7WWQ - chains A and B; structure by X-ray diffraction, 2.72 A resolution.

Chain A:
Name: Nuclear protein localization protein 4 homolog
Source organism: Homo sapiens
UniProt: Q8TAT6 (NPL4_HUMAN); residue numbers follow UniProt; this construct covers 96-560
Amino-acid sequence (465 residues; each row starts with the number of its first residue):
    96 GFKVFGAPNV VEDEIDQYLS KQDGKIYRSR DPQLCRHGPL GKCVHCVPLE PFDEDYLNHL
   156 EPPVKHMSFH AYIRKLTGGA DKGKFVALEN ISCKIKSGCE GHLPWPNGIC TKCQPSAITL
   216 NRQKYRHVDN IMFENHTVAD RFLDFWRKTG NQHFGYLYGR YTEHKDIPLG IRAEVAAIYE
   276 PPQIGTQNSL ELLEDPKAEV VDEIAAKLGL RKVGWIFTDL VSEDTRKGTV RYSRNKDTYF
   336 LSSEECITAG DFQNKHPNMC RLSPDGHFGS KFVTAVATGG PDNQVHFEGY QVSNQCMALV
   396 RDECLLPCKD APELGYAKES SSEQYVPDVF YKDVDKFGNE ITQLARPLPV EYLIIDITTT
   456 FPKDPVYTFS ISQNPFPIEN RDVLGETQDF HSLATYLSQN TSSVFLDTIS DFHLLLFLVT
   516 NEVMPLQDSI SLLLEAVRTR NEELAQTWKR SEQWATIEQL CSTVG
Unresolved in the structure: 96-106, 122-147, 174-185, 189-212, 415-420
Swiss-Prot annotation at these positions:
  - modified residue: Lys179 (N6-acetyllysine)

Chain B:
Name: Ubiquitin recognition factor in ER-associated degradation protein 1
Source organism: Homo sapiens
UniProt: Q92890 (UFD1_HUMAN); numbering as in UniProt (aligned over 258-273)
Amino-acid sequence (16 residues; numbered 258 to 273; the number before each row is that of its first residue):
   258 IPNYEFKLGK ITFIRN

Chain A / chain B interface:
Pairs across the interface - 46 pairs, chain A then chain B:
  Gln247(A) - Phe270(B)
  Gln247(A) - Arg272(B)
  Gln282(A) - Arg272(B)  hydrogen bond (backbone-side chain)
  Asn283(A) - Thr269(B)
  Asn283(A) - Phe270(B)  hydrogen bond (backbone-backbone)
  Asn283(A) - Arg272(B)  hydrogen bond
  Ser284(A) - Lys267(B)
  Ser284(A) - Ile268(B)
  Ser284(A) - Phe270(B)
  Leu285(A) - Lys267(B)
  Leu285(A) - Ile268(B)  hydrogen bond (backbone-backbone)
  Glu286(A) - Gly266(B)
  Glu286(A) - Lys267(B)
  Leu287(A) - Gly266(B)  hydrogen bond (backbone-backbone)
  Phe312(A) - Phe270(B)  hydrophobic
  Thr313(A) - Phe270(B)
  Asp314(A) - Phe270(B)
  Asp314(A) - Arg272(B)  salt bridge
  Val316(A) - Arg272(B)
  Arg329(A) - Phe270(B)
  Glu339(A) - Glu262(B)
  Glu339(A) - Phe263(B)
  Glu339(A) - Lys267(B)
  Glu339(A) - Ile268(B)
  Glu339(A) - Thr269(B)  hydrogen bond (side chain-backbone)
  Glu340(A) - Ile268(B)
  Glu340(A) - Phe270(B)
  Ile342(A) - Phe263(B)  hydrophobic
  Thr343(A) - Ile268(B)
  Asp346(A) - Leu265(B)
  Pro402(A) - Asn260(B)
  Pro402(A) - Glu262(B)
  Pro402(A) - Phe263(B)
  Cys403(A) - Ile258(B)
  Cys403(A) - Pro259(B)
  Cys403(A) - Asn260(B)
  Lys404(A) - Pro259(B)  hydrogen bond (backbone-backbone)
  Lys404(A) - Asn260(B)  hydrogen bond (backbone-backbone)
  Lys404(A) - Ile271(B)
  Asp405(A) - Ile258(B)
  Asp405(A) - Pro259(B)
  Asp405(A) - Ile271(B)
  Pro407(A) - Ile271(B)  hydrophobic
  Leu409(A) - Ile258(B)
  Tyr411(A) - Asn260(B)
  Lys413(A) - Asn260(B)
Also at the interface, not in a pair above, chain A (27 interface residues in all): Tyr334, Leu401
Also at the interface, not in a pair above, chain B (14 interface residues in all): Tyr261

In short:
The interface between chain A and chain B involves 27 residues on one side and 14 on the other, with 8
hydrogen bonds and 1 salt bridge. Polar pairs include Asp314(A)-Arg272(B), Gln282(A)-Arg272(B) and
Asn283(A)-Arg272(B).
Chain A is Nuclear protein localization protein 4 homolog and chain B is Ubiquitin recognition factor in
ER-associated degradation protein 1, both from Homo sapiens; the structure, Crystal structure of human
Ufd1-Npl4 complex, was determined by X-ray diffraction, deposited together with 7WWP.
